1PFP - chain A; structure by X-ray diffraction, 2.30 A resolution.

# Chain A
Protein: Protegrin 3
Source organism: Sus scrofa
UniProtKB: P32196 (PG3_PIG); numbering as in UniProt (aligned over 30-130)
Chain sequence (105 residues; row label = number of the first residue in the row):
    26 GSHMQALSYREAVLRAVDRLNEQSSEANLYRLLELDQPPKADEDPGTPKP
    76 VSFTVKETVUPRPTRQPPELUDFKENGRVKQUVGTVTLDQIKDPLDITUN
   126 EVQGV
Disordered / not traced: 26-30, 63-68, 115-119, 129-130
Differences from the reference sequence: cloning artifact (26-29); modified residue (85, 96, 107, 124)
Modified / non-standard residues: Mse29 (selenomethionine); Sec85, Sec96, Sec107, Sec124 (selenocysteine)

# Overview
Chain A is Protegrin 3 (Sus scrofa); the structure, Cathelin-like motif of protegrin-3, was determined by
X-ray diffraction together with 1PAE from the same study.
